PDB entry 5NF0 | X-ray diffraction, 1.27 A resolution | chains A and B of the 8 polymer chains in the assembly

== Chain A (and B) ==
Protein: Fucose-binding lectin II (PA-IIL)
Organism: Pseudomonas aeruginosa
Notes: chain B of this document is another copy of the same molecule, construct and numbering; everything in this record applies to it too
UniProt: A0A069Q9V4 (A0A069Q9V4_PSEAI); residues 1-114 here correspond to UniProt positions 2-115 (UniProt number = residue number + 1)
Amino-acid sequence (114 residues; row label = number of the first residue in the row):
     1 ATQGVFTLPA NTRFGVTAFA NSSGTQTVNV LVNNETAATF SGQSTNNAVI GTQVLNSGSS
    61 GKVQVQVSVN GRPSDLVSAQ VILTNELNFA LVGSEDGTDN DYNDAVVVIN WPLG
Bound ions: Ca2+ site 1: N21, D101, N103, D104 (together with ZDC) (shared with 1 residue of chain C); Ca2+ site 2: E95, D99, D101, D104 (together with ZDC); Ca2+ site 3: G114 (together with ZDC) (shared with 4 residues of chain C)
Ligand contacts: ZDC (3,7-anhydro-2,8-dideoxy-L-glycero-D-gluco-octonic acid): N21, S22, S23, T45, E95, D96, G97, D99, D101, N103, D104

== How chain A and chain B interact ==
Pairs across the interface - 6 pairs, chain A then chain B:
  A1(A) - D75(B)  hydrogen bond (backbone-side chain)
  A1(A) - V77(B)  hydrophobic
  A1(A) - Y102(B)
  D75(A) - A1(B)  hydrogen bond (side chain-backbone)
  V77(A) - A1(B)  hydrophobic
  Y102(A) - A1(B)

== Summary ==
Chain A and chain B each contribute 4 residues to their interface, with 2 hydrogen bonds. Its one
hydrogen-bonded contact is A1(A)-D75(B). Bound to chain A: compound ZDC. N21(A), D101(A), N103(A) and D104(A)
coordinate Ca2+ site 1.
Both chains are Fucose-binding lectin II (PA-IIL) (Pseudomonas aeruginosa). Entry 5NF0 (Discovery, crystal
structures and atomic force microscopy study of thioether ligated D,L-cyclic antimicrobial peptides against
multidrug ...) was determined by X-ray diffraction, deposited together with 5NES and 5NEY.
